6GJD - chain A; structure by X-ray diffraction, 1.58 A resolution.

[Chain A]
Name: Mitogen-activated protein kinase 1
Organism: Homo sapiens
Notes: EC 2.7.11.24
Reference sequence: P28482 (MK01_HUMAN); residues 1-360 here = UniProt positions 1-360
Sequence (368 residues; row label = number of the first residue in the row; numbers below 1 keep their minus sign (Met-7 is residue -7)):
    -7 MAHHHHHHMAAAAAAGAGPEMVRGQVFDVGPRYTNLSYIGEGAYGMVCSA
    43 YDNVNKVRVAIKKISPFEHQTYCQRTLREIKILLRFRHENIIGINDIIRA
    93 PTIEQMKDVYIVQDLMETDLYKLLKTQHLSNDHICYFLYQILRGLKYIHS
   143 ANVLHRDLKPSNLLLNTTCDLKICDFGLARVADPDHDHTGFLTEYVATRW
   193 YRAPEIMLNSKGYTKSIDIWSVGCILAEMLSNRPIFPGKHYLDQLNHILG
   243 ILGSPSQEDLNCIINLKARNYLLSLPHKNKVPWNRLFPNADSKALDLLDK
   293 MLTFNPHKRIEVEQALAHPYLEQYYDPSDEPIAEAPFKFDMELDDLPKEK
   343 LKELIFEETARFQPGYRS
Disordered / not traced: -7 to 9, 330-335, 358-360
Modified positions: Cys161 (s,S-(2-hydroxyethyl)thiocysteine; CME)
Sequence notes: initiating methionine (-7); expression tag (-6 to 0)
Residues lining bound ligands: hydroxyethylamine bace inhibitor (F0E; cyclooctyl N-[3-[[4-[5-[[(3R)-1-[2-oxidanylidene-2-[4-(4-pyrimidin-2-ylphenyl)piperazin-1-yl]ethyl]pyrrolidin-3-yl]carbonylamino]-1H-indazol-3-yl]pyridin-2-yl]carbonylamino]propyl]carbamate): Ile31, Ala35, Tyr36, Ser41, Arg50, Ala52, Lys54, Ile56, Pro58, Tyr64, Arg67, Thr68, Glu71, Ile84, Gln105, Asp106, Leu107, Met108, Glu109, Thr110, Asp111, Lys114, Leu156, Cys166, Asp167, Gly169
UniProt features mapped onto this chain:
  - DNA-binding region: Lys259 to Arg277
  - motif: Thr185 to Tyr187 (TXY), Asp318 to Glu322 (Cytoplasmic retention motif), Ala327 to Met333 (Nuclear translocation motif)
  - active site: Asp149 (Proton acceptor)
  - binding site (ATP): Ile31 to Val39, Lys54
  - modified residue: Ala2 (N-acetylalanine), Ser29 (Phosphoserine), Thr185 (Phosphothreonine), Tyr187 (Phosphotyrosine), Thr190 (Phosphothreonine), Ser246 (Phosphoserine), Ser248 (Phosphoserine), Ser284 (Phosphoserine)
  - natural variant: Ile74 (I74N: In NS13), His80 (H80Y: In NS13), Ala174 (A174V: In NS13), Asp318 (D318G: In NS13; D318N: In NS13), Glu322 (E322Q: In NS13), Pro323 (P323R: In NS13)
  - mutagenesis: Lys54 (K54R: Does not inhibit interaction with MAP2K1), Pro176 to Asp179 (Inhibits homodimerization and interaction with TPR), Thr185 (T185A: Inhibits interaction with TPR; when associated with A-187), Tyr187 (Y187A: Inhibits interaction with TPR; when associated with A-185), Leu234 (L234A: Inhibits interaction with TPR), Asp318 (D318A: Loss of dephosphorylation by PTPRJ; D318N: Inhibits interaction with MAP2K1 but not with TPR; when associated with N-321), Asp321 (D321N: Inhibits interaction with MAP2K1 but not with TPR; when associated with N-318)
From the paper describing this entry:
  - binding site for hydroxyethylamine bace inhibitor: Tyr64

[Summary]
Ligands of chain A: hydroxyethylamine bace inhibitor. UniProt lists active-site residue Asp149, 10 ATP-binding
residues and 10 mutagenesis sites. The paper reports a binding site for hydroxyethylamine bace inhibitor at
Tyr64.
Chain A is Mitogen-activated protein kinase 1 (Homo sapiens); the structure, Erk2 signalling protein, was
determined by X-ray diffraction (same publication as 6GJB).
